Entry 1YF3 (X-ray diffraction, 2.29 A resolution); this record covers chains C and A of the 4 polymer chains in the assembly.

Chain C:
Molecule: 13-nt DNA strand
Sequence (13 nucleotides; each row starts with the number of its first residue):
   400 ACCATGATCTGAC

Chain A:
Molecule: DNA adenine methylase
From: Enterobacteria phage T4
Notes: EC 2.1.1.72
UniProt: P04392 (DMA_BPT4); numbering as in UniProt (aligned over 1-259)
Chain sequence (259 residues; numbered 1 to 259; the number before each row is that of its first residue):
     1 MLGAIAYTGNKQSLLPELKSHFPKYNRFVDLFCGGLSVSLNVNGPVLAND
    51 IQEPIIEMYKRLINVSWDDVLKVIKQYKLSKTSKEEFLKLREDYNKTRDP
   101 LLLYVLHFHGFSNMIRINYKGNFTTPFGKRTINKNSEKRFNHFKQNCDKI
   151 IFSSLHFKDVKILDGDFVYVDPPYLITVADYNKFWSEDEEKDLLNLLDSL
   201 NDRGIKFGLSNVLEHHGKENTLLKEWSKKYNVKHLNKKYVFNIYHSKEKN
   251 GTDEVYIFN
Curated features (UniProtKB/Swiss-Prot):
  - binding site (S-adenosyl-L-methionine): Tyr7, Lys11, Phe32 to Ser37, Asp50, His156, Phe157, Asp171, Tyr181
  - mutagenesis: Pro126 (P126A/C/G: Hypermethylates DNA; P126E/F/H: Loss of methylase activity; P126S: In damh; hypermethylating mutant), Phe127 (F127V: No longer methylates hmC-DNA-containing DNA)
Small-molecule neighbours: S-adenosylhomocysteine (SAH): Tyr7, Gly9, Asn10, Lys11, Leu31, Phe32, Cys33, Gly34, Gly35, Leu36, Ser37, Val38, Asn49, Asp50, Ile51, Gln52, Leu155, His156, Phe157, Tyr169, Asp171, Pro172, Pro173, Tyr181, Phe184, Trp185
Reported in the primary citation:
  - binding site for the 13-nt DNA strand (chain C): Gln12, Ser13
  - binding site for the 13-nt DNA strand: Arg91, Phe111, Met114, Arg116, Asn118, Pro126, Arg130, Asn133
  - mutagenesis - K11S: abolished catalytic activity

Interface between chain C and chain A:
Pairs across the interface - 8 pairs, chain C then chain A:
  DA403(C) with Met1(A), hydrogen bond to the phosphate
  DT404(C) with Met1(A), hydrogen bond to the phosphate; Leu2(A), phosphate contact; Gln12(A), hydrogen bond to the phosphate; Ser13(A), hydrogen bond to the phosphate
  DG405(C) with Ser13(A), hydrogen bond to the phosphate
  DC412(C) with Lys81(A), salt bridge to the phosphate; Lys129(A), phosphate contact
Interface residues without a listed pair, chain A (7 interface residues in all): Lys138

Overview:
4 residues of chain C face 7 of chain A across their interface; the contacts include 5 hydrogen bonds and 1
salt bridge. Among the polar pairs are DA403(C)-Met1(A), DT404(C)-Met1(A) and DT404(C)-Gln12(A). From the
paper: a binding site for the 13-nt DNA strand at Arg91(A), Phe111(A) and Met114(A) among others; K11S of
chain A abolishes catalytic activity.
Here chain C is a 13-nt DNA strand and chain A is DNA adenine methylase (Enterobacteria phage T4). Entry 1YF3
(T4Dam in Complex with AdoHcy and 13-mer Oligonucleotide Making Non- and Semi-specific (~1/4) Contact) was
determined by X-ray diffraction (same publication as 1YFJ and 1YFL).
